PDB entry 7T2B | X-ray diffraction, 2.80 A resolution | chains A and B of the 5 polymer chains in the assembly

# Chain A
Name: HLA class II histocompatibility antigen, DP alpha 1 chain
From: Homo sapiens
UniProt: P20036 (DPA1_HUMAN); residues 1-181 here correspond to UniProt positions 32-212 (UniProt number = residue number + 31)
Chain sequence (181 residues; row label = number of the first residue in the row):
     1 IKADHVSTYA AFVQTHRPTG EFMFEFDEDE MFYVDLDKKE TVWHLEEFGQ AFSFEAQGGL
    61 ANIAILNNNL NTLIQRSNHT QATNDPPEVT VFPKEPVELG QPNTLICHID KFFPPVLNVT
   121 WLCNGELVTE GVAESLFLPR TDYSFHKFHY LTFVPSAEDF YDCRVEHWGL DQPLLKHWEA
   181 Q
Not modelled in the structure: 181
Curated features (UniProtKB/Swiss-Prot):
  - region: Glu179 to Gln181 (Connecting peptide)
  - glycosylation (N-linked (GlcNAc...) asparagine): Asn78, Asn118
Cystine bridges: Cys107-Cys163
Covalent attachments: N-acetylglucosamine (NAG) linked to Asn78, Asn118

# Chain B
Name: HLA class II histocompatibility antigen, DP beta 1 chain
From: Homo sapiens
UniProt: P04440 (DPB1_HUMAN); the author numbering skips numbers that UniProt does not, so the offset changes along the chain: 1-22 = UniProt 30-51; 25-190 = UniProt 52-217
Chain sequence (190 residues; numbered -1 to 190; 2 numbers in that range are skipped by the numbering (no residue carries them; nothing is unmodelled there); the number before each row is that of its first residue; numbers below 1 keep their minus sign (Ala-1 is residue -1)):
    -1 ASRATPENYL FQGRQECYAF NGTQ
    25 RFLERYIYNR EEFARFDSDV GEFRAVTELG RPAAEYWNSQ KDILEEKRAV PDRMCRHNYE
    85 LGGPMTLQRR VQPRVNVSPS KKGPLQHHNL LVCHVTDFYP GSIQVRWFLN GQEETAGVVS
   145 TNLIRNGDWT FQILVMLEMT PQQGDVYTCQ VEHTSLDSPV TVEWKA
Not modelled in the structure: 105-112, 189-190
Differences from the reference sequence: expression tag (-1 to 0)
Curated features (UniProtKB/Swiss-Prot):
  - region: Lys189, Ala190 (Connecting peptide)
  - glycosylation: Asn19 (N-linked (GlcNAc...) asparagine)
Cystine bridges: Cys15-Cys79, Cys117-Cys173
Covalent attachments: N-acetylglucosamine (NAG) linked to Asn19

# Interface between chain A and chain B
Contacting residue pairs (126; chain A residue first):
  Ile1(A) - Tyr16(B)  hydrophobic
  Ile1(A) - Arg25(B)
  Ile1(A) - Leu27(B)  hydrophobic
  Lys2(A) - Phe18(B)
  Ala3(A) - Tyr16(B)  hydrophobic
  Ala3(A) - Ala17(B)
  Ala3(A) - Phe18(B)  hydrophobic
  Asp4(A) - Ala17(B)  hydrogen bond (backbone-backbone)
  Asp4(A) - Phe18(B)
  Asp4(A) - Asn19(B)
  His5(A) - Cys15(B)
  His5(A) - Tyr16(B)
  His5(A) - Ala17(B)  hydrogen bond (backbone-backbone)
  His5(A) - Leu91(B)
  Val6(A) - Cys15(B)
  Val6(A) - Tyr16(B)  hydrophobic
  Ser7(A) - Gln13(B)
  Ser7(A) - Glu14(B)
  Ser7(A) - Cys15(B)  hydrogen bond (backbone-backbone)
  Thr8(A) - Gln13(B)
  Thr8(A) - Glu14(B)
  Tyr9(A) - Gly11(B)
  Tyr9(A) - Arg12(B)
  Tyr9(A) - Gln13(B)  hydrogen bond (backbone-backbone)
  Tyr9(A) - Met78(B)  hydrophobic
  Ala10(A) - Gly11(B)
  Ala11(A) - Gln10(B)
  Ala11(A) - Gly11(B)  hydrogen bond (backbone-backbone)
  Phe12(A) - Phe9(B)
  Phe12(A) - Gln10(B)
  Val13(A) - Leu8(B)
  Val13(A) - Phe9(B)  hydrogen bond (backbone-backbone)
  Gln14(A) - Asn6(B)
  Gln14(A) - Tyr7(B)
  Gln14(A) - Leu8(B)
  Thr15(A) - Glu5(B)
  Thr15(A) - Asn6(B)  hydrogen bond (backbone-side chain)
  Thr15(A) - Tyr7(B)  hydrogen bond (side chain-backbone)
  His16(A) - Pro4(B)
  His16(A) - Glu5(B)
  His16(A) - Asn6(B)  hydrogen bond (backbone-side chain)
  Phe26(A) - Thr90(B)
  Phe26(A) - Leu91(B)  hydrophobic
  Phe26(A) - Tyr123(B)
  Phe26(A) - Trp153(B)  hydrophobic
  Asp27(A) - Arg149(B)  hydrogen bond (backbone-side chain)
  Glu28(A) - Arg149(B)  salt bridge
  Asp29(A) - Tyr123(B)
  Asp29(A) - Arg149(B)  salt bridge
  Asp29(A) - Trp153(B)
  Glu30(A) - Trp153(B)  hydrogen bond (backbone-side chain)
  Met31(A) - Trp153(B)  hydrophobic
  His44(A) - Gly151(B)  hydrogen bond (side chain-backbone)
  His44(A) - Asp152(B)
  His44(A) - Trp153(B)
  Leu45(A) - Arg93(B)
  Glu47(A) - Met89(B)
  Phe48(A) - Trp153(B)  hydrophobic
  Ala51(A) - Met89(B)  hydrophobic
  Phe52(A) - Leu85(B)
  Phe52(A) - Gly86(B)
  Leu66(A) - Phe9(B)  hydrophobic
  Asn69(A) - Phe9(B)
  Leu70(A) - Tyr7(B)
  Leu70(A) - Leu8(B)
  Leu70(A) - Phe9(B)
  Leu73(A) - Phe9(B)  hydrophobic
  Leu73(A) - Tyr32(B)  hydrophobic
  Leu73(A) - Phe37(B)  hydrophobic
  Leu73(A) - Leu53(B)  hydrophobic
  Ile74(A) - Tyr7(B)  hydrophobic
  Arg76(A) - Leu53(B)
  Arg76(A) - Pro56(B)
  Ser77(A) - Tyr32(B)  hydrogen bond
  His79(A) - Tyr7(B)
  Thr80(A) - Tyr7(B)
  Thr80(A) - Tyr32(B)  hydrogen bond (backbone-side chain)
  Thr80(A) - Asn33(B)  hydrogen bond (backbone-side chain)
  Gln81(A) - Thr3(B)
  Gln81(A) - Pro4(B)  hydrogen bond (side chain-backbone)
  Gln81(A) - Glu5(B)
  Gln81(A) - Asn6(B)  hydrogen bond (side chain-backbone)
  Gln81(A) - Tyr7(B)
  Ala82(A) - Asn33(B)
  Asn84(A) - Thr3(B)  hydrogen bond
  Asp85(A) - Arg34(B)  salt bridge
  Phe92(A) - Ile148(B)  hydrophobic
  Pro93(A) - Gln156(B)  hydrogen bond (backbone-side chain)
  Lys94(A) - Thr120(B)
  Lys94(A) - Asp121(B)  salt bridge
  Lys94(A) - Asn150(B)
  Lys94(A) - Asp152(B)  salt bridge
  Lys94(A) - Thr154(B)  hydrogen bond
  Lys94(A) - Gln156(B)  hydrogen bond (backbone-side chain)
  Glu95(A) - Thr120(B)  hydrogen bond
  Glu95(A) - Asp121(B)
  Pro96(A) - Asn100(B)
  Pro96(A) - His118(B)
  Pro96(A) - Thr120(B)
  Ile106(A) - Asn150(B)
  Phe113(A) - Leu8(B)  hydrophobic
  Phe113(A) - Asn33(B)
  Phe113(A) - Arg34(B)
  Pro114(A) - Asn6(B)
  Pro115(A) - Leu8(B)
  Pro139(A) - Arg12(B)
  Arg140(A) - Arg12(B)  hydrogen bond (backbone-side chain)
  Asp142(A) - Arg34(B)  salt bridge
  Tyr143(A) - Gln10(B)  hydrogen bond (backbone-side chain)
  Tyr143(A) - Arg12(B)
  Tyr143(A) - Arg29(B)
  Tyr143(A) - Ile31(B)  hydrophobic
  Tyr143(A) - Arg34(B)
  Tyr143(A) - Glu36(B)  hydrogen bond
  Ser144(A) - Arg34(B)
  Phe145(A) - Gln10(B)
  Phe148(A) - Arg149(B)
  Phe148(A) - Asn150(B)
  Phe148(A) - Gly151(B)
  Tyr150(A) - Asn150(B)  hydrogen bond (side chain-backbone)
  Tyr150(A) - Gly151(B)
  Tyr150(A) - Asp152(B)
  Trp168(A) - Thr3(B)
  Trp168(A) - Pro4(B)
  Trp168(A) - Asn6(B)
  Asp171(A) - Arg1(B)
Other interface residues (no listed pair), chain B (55 interface residues in all): Tyr30, Glu52, Asn82, Tyr83, Arg98, Phe155

# Overview
60 residues of chain A face 55 of chain B across their interface, with 26 hydrogen bonds and 6 salt bridges.
Polar contacts include Glu28(A)-Arg149(B), Asp29(A)-Arg149(B) and Asp85(A)-Arg34(B).
Here chain A is HLA class II histocompatibility antigen, DP alpha 1 chain and chain B is HLA class II
histocompatibility antigen, DP beta 1 chain, both from Homo sapiens. Entry 7T2B (Crystal structure of the 5F
TCR in complex with HLA-DP4-Ply) was determined by X-ray diffraction, deposited together with 7T2A, 7T2C and
7T2D.
